Entry 2FJD (X-ray diffraction, 1.84 A resolution); this record covers chains A and C of the 4 polymer chains in the assembly.

== Chain A ==
Protein: adenylylsulfate reductase, subunit A
Source organism: Archaeoglobus fulgidus
Notes: EC 1.8.99.2
Reference sequence: O28603 (O28603_ARCFU); numbering as in UniProt (aligned over 1-643)
Chain sequence (643 residues; numbered 1 to 643; the number before each row is that of its first residue):
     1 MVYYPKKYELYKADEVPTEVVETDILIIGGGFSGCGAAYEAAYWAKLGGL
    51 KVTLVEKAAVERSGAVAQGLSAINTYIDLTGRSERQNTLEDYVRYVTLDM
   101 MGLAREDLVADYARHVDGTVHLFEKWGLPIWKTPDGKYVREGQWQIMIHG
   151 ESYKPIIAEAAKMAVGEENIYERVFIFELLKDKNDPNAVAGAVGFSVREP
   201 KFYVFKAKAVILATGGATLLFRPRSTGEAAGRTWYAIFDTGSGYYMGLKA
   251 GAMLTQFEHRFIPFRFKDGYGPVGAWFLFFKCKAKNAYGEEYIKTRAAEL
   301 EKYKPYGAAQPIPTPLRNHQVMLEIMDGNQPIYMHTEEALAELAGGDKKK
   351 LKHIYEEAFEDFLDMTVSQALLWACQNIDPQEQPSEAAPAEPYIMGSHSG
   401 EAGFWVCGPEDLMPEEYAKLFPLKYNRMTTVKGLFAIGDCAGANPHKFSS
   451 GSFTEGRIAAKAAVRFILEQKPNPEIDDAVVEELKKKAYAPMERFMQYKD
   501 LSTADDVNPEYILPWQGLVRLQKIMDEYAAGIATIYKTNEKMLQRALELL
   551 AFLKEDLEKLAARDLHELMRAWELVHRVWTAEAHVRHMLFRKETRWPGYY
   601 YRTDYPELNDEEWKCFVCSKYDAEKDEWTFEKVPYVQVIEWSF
Disordered / not traced: 1
Ligand contacts: N5-sulfono flavin-adenine dinucleotide (SFD; (S)-10-((2S,3S,4R)-5-((S)-((S)-(((2R,3S,4R,5R)-5-(6-amino-9H-purin-9-yl)-3,4-dihydroxy-tetrahydrofuran-2-yl)methoxy)(hydroxy)phosphoryloxy)(hydroxy)phosphoryloxy)-2,3,4-trihydroxypentyl)-7,8-dimethyl-2,4-dioxo-2,3,4,4a-tetrahydrobenzo[g]pteridine-5(10h)-sulfonic acid): Ile-28, Gly-29, Gly-30, Gly-31, Phe-32, Ser-33, Gly-34, Val-55, Glu-56, Lys-57, Ser-63, Gly-64, Ala-65, Val-66, Leu-70, Ser-71, Ala-72, Ile-73, Asn-74, Val-174, Phe-175, Ile-176, Ala-213, Thr-214, Gly-215, Trp-234, Tyr-235, Ala-236, Phe-238, Asp-239, Ser-242, Met-246, Arg-265, Pro-272, Met-365, Thr-366, Ser-397, His-398, Gly-438, Asp-439, Phe-448, Ser-449, Ser-450, Ser-452, His-576

== Chain C ==
Protein: adenylylsulfate reductase, subunit A
Source organism: Archaeoglobus fulgidus
Notes: EC 1.8.99.2
Reference sequence: O28603 (O28603_ARCFU); residues 2001-2643 here correspond to UniProt positions 1-643 (UniProt number = residue number - 2000)
Chain sequence (643 residues; each row starts with the number of its first residue):
  2001 MVYYPKKYELYKADEVPTEVVETDILIIGGGFSGCGAAYEAAYWAKLGGL
  2051 KVTLVEKAAVERSGAVAQGLSAINTYIDLTGRSERQNTLEDYVRYVTLDM
  2101 MGLAREDLVADYARHVDGTVHLFEKWGLPIWKTPDGKYVREGQWQIMIHG
  2151 ESYKPIIAEAAKMAVGEENIYERVFIFELLKDKNDPNAVAGAVGFSVREP
  2201 KFYVFKAKAVILATGGATLLFRPRSTGEAAGRTWYAIFDTGSGYYMGLKA
  2251 GAMLTQFEHRFIPFRFKDGYGPVGAWFLFFKCKAKNAYGEEYIKTRAAEL
  2301 EKYKPYGAAQPIPTPLRNHQVMLEIMDGNQPIYMHTEEALAELAGGDKKK
  2351 LKHIYEEAFEDFLDMTVSQALLWACQNIDPQEQPSEAAPAEPYIMGSHSG
  2401 EAGFWVCGPEDLMPEEYAKLFPLKYNRMTTVKGLFAIGDCAGANPHKFSS
  2451 GSFTEGRIAAKAAVRFILEQKPNPEIDDAVVEELKKKAYAPMERFMQYKD
  2501 LSTADDVNPEYILPWQGLVRLQKIMDEYAAGIATIYKTNEKMLQRALELL
  2551 AFLKEDLEKLAARDLHELMRAWELVHRVWTAEAHVRHMLFRKETRWPGYY
  2601 YRTDYPELNDEEWKCFVCSKYDAEKDEWTFEKVPYVQVIEWSF
Disordered / not traced: 2001
Ligand contacts: N5-sulfono flavin-adenine dinucleotide (SFD; (S)-10-((2S,3S,4R)-5-((S)-((S)-(((2R,3S,4R,5R)-5-(6-amino-9H-purin-9-yl)-3,4-dihydroxy-tetrahydrofuran-2-yl)methoxy)(hydroxy)phosphoryloxy)(hydroxy)phosphoryloxy)-2,3,4-trihydroxypentyl)-7,8-dimethyl-2,4-dioxo-2,3,4,4a-tetrahydrobenzo[g]pteridine-5(10h)-sulfonic acid): Ile-2028, Gly-2029, Gly-2030, Gly-2031, Phe-2032, Ser-2033, Gly-2034, Val-2055, Glu-2056, Lys-2057, Ser-2063, Gly-2064, Ala-2065, Val-2066, Leu-2070, Ser-2071, Ala-2072, Ile-2073, Asn-2074, Val-2174, Phe-2175, Ile-2176, Ala-2213, Thr-2214, Gly-2215, Trp-2234, Tyr-2235, Ala-2236, Phe-2238, Asp-2239, Ser-2242, Met-2246, Arg-2265, Pro-2272, Met-2365, Thr-2366, Ser-2397, His-2398, Gly-2438, Asp-2439, Phe-2448, Ser-2449, Ser-2450, Ser-2452, His-2576

== Chain A / chain C interface ==
Residue-residue contacts - 58 pairs, chain A then chain C:
  Val-2(A) / Tyr-2004(C)
  Tyr-4(A) / Tyr-2004(C)  hydrophobic
  Arg-222(A) / Arg-2224(C)  hydrogen bond (side chain-backbone)
  Arg-222(A) / Ser-2225(C)
  Arg-222(A) / Thr-2226(C)
  Arg-224(A) / Arg-2222(C)  hydrogen bond (backbone-side chain)
  Arg-224(A) / Lys-2523(C)  hydrogen bond (backbone-side chain)
  Arg-224(A) / Glu-2527(C)
  Ser-225(A) / Arg-2222(C)
  Ser-225(A) / Lys-2523(C)  hydrogen bond
  Thr-226(A) / Arg-2222(C)
  Thr-226(A) / Thr-2226(C)
  Gly-227(A) / Val-2519(C)
  Glu-228(A) / Asp-2506(C)
  Glu-228(A) / Gln-2516(C)  hydrogen bond
  Lys-267(A) / Glu-2527(C)  salt bridge
  Lys-267(A) / Tyr-2528(C)  hydrogen bond
  Asp-268(A) / Lys-2523(C)  salt bridge
  Ala-287(A) / Lys-2541(C)
  Tyr-288(A) / Asn-2539(C)
  Tyr-288(A) / Asp-2604(C)
  Met-326(A) / Lys-2537(C)
  Asp-327(A) / Thr-2603(C)
  Gly-328(A) / Asn-2539(C)  hydrogen bond (backbone-side chain)
  Gly-328(A) / Thr-2603(C)  hydrogen bond (backbone-side chain)
  Gln-330(A) / Asn-2539(C)  hydrogen bond (backbone-side chain)
  Gln-330(A) / Met-2542(C)
  Pro-331(A) / Lys-2541(C)
  Pro-331(A) / Met-2542(C)  hydrophobic
  Gln-376(A) / Arg-2545(C)  hydrogen bond
  Gln-376(A) / Phe-2552(C)
  Glu-386(A) / Tyr-2528(C)  hydrogen bond
  Glu-386(A) / Arg-2545(C)  salt bridge
  Asp-506(A) / Glu-2228(C)
  Gln-516(A) / Glu-2228(C)  hydrogen bond
  Val-519(A) / Gly-2227(C)
  Lys-523(A) / Arg-2224(C)  hydrogen bond (side chain-backbone)
  Lys-523(A) / Ser-2225(C)  hydrogen bond
  Lys-523(A) / Asp-2268(C)  salt bridge
  Glu-527(A) / Arg-2224(C)
  Glu-527(A) / Lys-2267(C)  salt bridge
  Tyr-528(A) / Lys-2267(C)  hydrogen bond
  Tyr-528(A) / Glu-2386(C)  hydrogen bond
  Lys-537(A) / Ile-2325(C)
  Lys-537(A) / Met-2326(C)
  Asn-539(A) / Tyr-2288(C)
  Asn-539(A) / Gly-2328(C)
  Asn-539(A) / Gln-2330(C)
  Lys-541(A) / Ala-2287(C)
  Lys-541(A) / Pro-2331(C)
  Met-542(A) / Gln-2330(C)
  Met-542(A) / Pro-2331(C)  hydrophobic
  Arg-545(A) / Gln-2376(C)  hydrogen bond
  Arg-545(A) / Glu-2386(C)  salt bridge
  Phe-552(A) / Gln-2376(C)
  Thr-603(A) / Asp-2327(C)
  Thr-603(A) / Gly-2328(C)  hydrogen bond (side chain-backbone)
  Asp-604(A) / Tyr-2288(C)
Also at the interface, not in a pair above, chain A (42 interface residues in all): Ile-325, Asn-329, Asn-377, Ile-378, Val-507, Trp-515, Ala-533, Thr-534, Ile-535
Also at the interface, not in a pair above, chain C (42 interface residues in all): Val-2002, Asn-2329, Asn-2377, Ile-2378, Val-2507, Trp-2515, Ala-2533, Thr-2534, Ile-2535

== Summary ==
Chain A and chain C each contribute 42 residues to their interface; the contacts include 18 hydrogen bonds and
6 salt bridges. Among the polar pairs are Lys-267(A)/Glu-2527(C), Asp-268(A)/Lys-2523(C) and
Glu-386(A)/Arg-2545(C). Chain A binds N5-sulfono flavin-adenine dinucleotide. Ligands of chain C: N5-sulfono
flavin-adenine dinucleotide.
Chain A and chain C are both adenylylsulfate reductase, subunit A (Archaeoglobus fulgidus); the structure,
adenosine-5-phosphosulfate reductase in complex with sulfite (covalent adduct), was determined by X-ray
diffraction together with 2FJA, 2FJB and 2FJE from the same study.
